6RV9 - chain A; structure by X-ray diffraction, 1.64 A resolution.

# Chain A
Protein: 4-O-methyl-glucuronoyl methylesterase
Source organism: Cerrena unicolor
Notes: EC 3.1.1.-
UniProtKB: A0A0A7EQR3 (GCE_CERUI); residues 79-458 here correspond to UniProt positions 95-474 (UniProt number = residue number + 16)
Sequence (401 residues; each row starts with the number of its first residue):
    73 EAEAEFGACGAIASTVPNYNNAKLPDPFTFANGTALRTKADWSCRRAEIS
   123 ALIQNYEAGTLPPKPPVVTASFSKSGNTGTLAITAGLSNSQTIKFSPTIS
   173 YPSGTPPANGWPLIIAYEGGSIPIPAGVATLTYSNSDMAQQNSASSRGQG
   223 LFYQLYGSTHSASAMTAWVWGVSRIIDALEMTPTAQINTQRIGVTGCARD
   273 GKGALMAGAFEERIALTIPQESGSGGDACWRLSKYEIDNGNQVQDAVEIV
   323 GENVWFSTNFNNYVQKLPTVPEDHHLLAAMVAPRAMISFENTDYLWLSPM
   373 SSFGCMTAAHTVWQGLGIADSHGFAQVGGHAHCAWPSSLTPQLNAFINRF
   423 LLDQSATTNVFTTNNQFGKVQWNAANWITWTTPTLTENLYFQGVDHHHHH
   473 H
Disordered / not traced: 73-78, 459-473
Disulfides: Cys81-Cys116, Cys269-Cys405, Cys301-Cys377
Covalently attached groups: N-acetylglucosamine (NAG) linked to Asn104
Differences from the reference sequence: expression tag (73-78, 459-473); engineered mutation Ala270 (Ser286 in A0A0A7EQR3)
Swiss-Prot annotation at these positions:
  - motif: Gly268, Cys269, Arg271 to Gly273 (GXSYXG catalytic site motif)
  - active site: His404 (Proton donor/acceptor)
  - binding site (substrate): Lys274, Gln316, Glu324, Trp368
  - glycosylation: Asn104 (N-linked (GlcNAc...) asparagine)
What the authors report for this chain:
  - binding site for 4-O-methyl-alpha-D-glucopyranuronic acid: Arg271, Glu324
  - specificity-determining residues: Glu324 (proposed by the authors, not directly observed)

# In short
Covalently linked N-acetylglucosamine: at Asn104. UniProt lists active-site residue His404 and 4
substrate-binding residues. The paper reports a binding site for 4-O-methyl-alpha-D-glucopyranuronic acid at
Arg271 and Glu324; the specificity determinant Glu324.
Chain A is 4-O-methyl-glucuronoyl methylesterase (Cerrena unicolor); the structure, Crystal Structure of
Glucuronoyl Esterase from Cerrena unicolor inactive S270A variant in complex with the aldouronic ..., was
determined by X-ray diffraction (same publication as 6RTV, 6RU1, 6RU2, 6RV7 and 6RV8).
